Entry 5QZ0 (X-ray diffraction, 1.57 A resolution); this record covers chains A and B.

Chain A:
Molecule: Pre-mRNA-splicing factor 8
Organism: Saccharomyces cerevisiae (strain ATCC 204508 / S288c)
Notes: fragment: yPrp8 RNaseH
Reference sequence: P33334 (PRP8_YEAST); residue numbers follow UniProt; this construct covers 1836-2090
Amino-acid sequence (258 residues; numbered 1833 to 2090; the number before each row is that of its first residue):
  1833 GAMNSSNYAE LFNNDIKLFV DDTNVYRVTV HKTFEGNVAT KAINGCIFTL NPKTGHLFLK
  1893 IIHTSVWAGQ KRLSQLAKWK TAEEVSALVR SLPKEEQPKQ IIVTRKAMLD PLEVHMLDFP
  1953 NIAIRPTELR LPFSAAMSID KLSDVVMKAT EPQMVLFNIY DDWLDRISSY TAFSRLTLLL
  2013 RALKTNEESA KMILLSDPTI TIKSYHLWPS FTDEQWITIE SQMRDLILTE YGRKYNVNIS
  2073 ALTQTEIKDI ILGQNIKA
Not modelled in the structure: 2070-2090
Construct notes: expression tag (1833-1835)
Swiss-Prot annotation at these positions:
  - mutagenesis: Asp1853 (D1853A: Alters protein folding. Severely impaired growth. Strongly reduced growth at 35 degrees Celsius; when associated with A-1854; D1853N: Reduced growth at 30 degrees Celsius ...), Asp1854 (D1854A: Reduced growth at 30 degrees Celsius. Strongly reduced growth at 16 degrees Celsius. Strongly reduced growth at 35 degrees Celsius; when associated with A-1853 ...), Thr1855 (T1855A: Reduced growth at 30 degrees Celsius. Strongly reduced growth at 16 degrees Celsius), Thr1936 (T1936A: Reduced growth at 30 degrees Celsius. Strongly reduced growth at 16 degrees Celsius), Arg1937 (R1937K: Severely impaired growth. Reduced growth at 30 degrees Celsius. Strongly reduced growth at 16 degrees Celsius)

Chain B:
Molecule: A1 cistron-splicing factor AAR2
Organism: Saccharomyces cerevisiae (strain ATCC 204508 / S288c)
Notes: fragment: GAMA - Aar2(1-152) - SSSSS - Aar2(171-317); engineered mutation(s): L153_D170delinsSSSSS
Reference sequence: P32357 (AAR2_YEAST); residue numbers follow UniProt; this construct covers 1-152, 171-317
Amino-acid sequence (308 residues; each row starts with the number of its first residue; note: 13 numbers in that range are skipped by the numbering (no residue carries them; nothing is unmodelled there); numbers below 1 keep their minus sign (Gly-3 is residue -3)):
    -3 GAMAMNTVPF TSAPIEVTIG IDQYSFNVKE NQPFHGIKDI PIGHVHVIHF QHADNSSMRY
    57 GYWFDCRMGN FYIQYDPKDG LYKMMEERDG AKFENIVHNF KERQMMVSYP KIDEDDTWYN
   117 LTEFVQMDKI RKIVRKDENQ FSYVDSSMTT VQENEL
   166 SSSSSDPAHS LNYTVINFKS REAIRPGHEM EDFLDKSYYL NTVMLQGIFK NSSNYFGELQ
   226 FAFLNAMFFG NYGSSLQWHA MIELICSSAT VPKHMLDKLD EILYYQIKTL PEQYSDILLN
   286 ERVWNICLYS SFQKNSLHNT EKIMENKYPE LL
Not modelled in the structure: -3 to 0, 166-169
Construct notes: expression tag (-3 to 0); linker (166-170)
Swiss-Prot annotation at these positions:
  - region: Leu261 to Ile282 (Leucine-zipper)
  - modified residue: Ser253 (Phosphoserine), Thr274 (Phosphothreonine)
  - mutagenesis: Ser253 (S253A: No effect on interaction with PRP8; S253D/E: Disrupts interaction with PRP8)

Interface between chain A and chain B:
Residue-residue contacts (18; chain A residue first):
  Gln1907(A) with Met195(B); Leu199(B)
  Leu1908(A) with Met195(B), hydrophobic
  Trp1911(A) with Glu194(B); Met195(B); Phe198(B), hydrophobic
  Asp1942(A) with Lys184(B), salt bridge; Phe198(B)
  Glu1945(A) with Lys184(B), salt bridge
  Val1946(A) with Ile189(B), hydrophobic; Glu194(B); Phe198(B), hydrophobic
  His1947(A) with Glu194(B)
  Leu1949(A) with Lys184(B); Ser185(B); Arg186(B); Ile189(B), hydrophobic
  Asp1950(A) with Arg186(B), salt bridge

Summary:
9 residues of chain A face 8 of chain B across their interface, with 3 salt bridges. Polar contacts include
Asp1942(A)-Lys184(B), Glu1945(A)-Lys184(B) and Asp1950(A)-Arg186(B). UniProt lists 5 mutagenesis sites on
chain A; one mutagenesis site on chain B.
Here chain A is Pre-mRNA-splicing factor 8 and chain B is A1 cistron-splicing factor AAR2, both from
Saccharomyces cerevisiae (strain ATCC 204508 / S288c). Entry 5QZ0 (PanDDA analysis group deposition --
Auto-refined data of Aar2/RNaseH for ground state model 16) was determined by X-ray diffraction, deposited
together with 5QY1, 5QY2, 5QY3, 5QY4, 5QY5, 5QY6 and 128 further entries.
